8Y2C - chain A; structure by electron microscopy, 3.16 A resolution.

[Chain A]
Name: Sodium-dependent dopamine transporter
From: Homo sapiens
UniProt: Q01959 (SC6A3_HUMAN); residue numbers follow UniProt; this construct covers 66-620
Amino-acid sequence (555 residues; numbered 66 to 620; the number before each row is that of its first residue):
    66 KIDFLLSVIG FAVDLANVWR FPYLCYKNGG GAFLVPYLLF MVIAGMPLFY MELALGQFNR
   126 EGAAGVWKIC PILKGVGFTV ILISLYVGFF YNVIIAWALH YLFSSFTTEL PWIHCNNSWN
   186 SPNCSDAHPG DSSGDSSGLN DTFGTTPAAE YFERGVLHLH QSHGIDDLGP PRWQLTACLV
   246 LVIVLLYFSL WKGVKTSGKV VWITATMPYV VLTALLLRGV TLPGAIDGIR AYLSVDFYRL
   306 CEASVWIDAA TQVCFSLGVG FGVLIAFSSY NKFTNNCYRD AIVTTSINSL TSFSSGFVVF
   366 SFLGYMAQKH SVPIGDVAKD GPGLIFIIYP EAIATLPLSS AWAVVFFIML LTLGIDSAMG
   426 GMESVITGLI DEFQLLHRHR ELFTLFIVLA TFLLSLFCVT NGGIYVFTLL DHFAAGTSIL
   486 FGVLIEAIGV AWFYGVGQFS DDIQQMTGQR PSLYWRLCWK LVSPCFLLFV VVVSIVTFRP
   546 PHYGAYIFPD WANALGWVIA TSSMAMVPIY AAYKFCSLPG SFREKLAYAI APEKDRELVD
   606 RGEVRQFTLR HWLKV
Not modelled in the structure: 192-208, 257-265
Disulfides: Cys180-Cys189
Covalently attached groups: N-acetylglucosamine (NAG) linked to Asn181, Asn188
UniProt features mapped onto this chain:
  - region: Gly561 to Lys590 (Interaction with TGFB1I1)
  - binding site (Na(+)): Gly75, Ala77, Val78, Asp79, Asn82, Ser321, Asn353, Leu418, Asp421, Ser422
  - binding site (dopamine): Asp79, Ser149, Gly153, Phe320, Ser422, Ala423
  - binding site (chloride): Gln317, Ser321, Ser357
  - site: Phe105 (Contributes to high-affinity binding to cocaine)
  - glycosylation (N-linked (GlcNAc...) asparagine): Asn181, Asn188, Asn205
  - natural variant: Gly121 (G121S: In a breast cancer sample), Leu368 (L368Q: In PKDYS1), Pro395 (P395L: In PKDYS1), Arg544 (R544S: In a breast cancer sample)
  - mutagenesis: Asp79 (D79A: Abolishes dopamine uptake), Val152 (V152I: Reduces dopamine uptake), Thr211 (T211E/H: Enhances the inhibition on dopamine uptake by zinc ions), Gln317 (Q317A: Reduces dopamine uptake. Reduces glycosylation and cell surface expression), Phe320 (F320A: Reduces dopamine uptake. Reduces glycosylation and cell surface expression), Ser321 (S321A: Reduces dopamine uptake. Reduces glycosylation and cell surface expression), Phe326 (F326A: Reduces the inhibition on dopamine uptake by amphetamine. Reduces dopamine uptake. Reduces glycosylation and cell surface expression), Asn353 (N353A: Reduces dopamine uptake. Reduces glycosylation and cell surface expression), Ser357 (S357A: Reduces dopamine uptake. Reduces glycosylation and cell surface expression), Val364 (V364I: No effect on dopamine uptake. Reduces dopamine uptake; when associated with L-390), Ile390 (I390L: Reduces dopamine uptake. Reduces dopamine uptake; when associated with I-364), Tyr394 (Y394F: Reduces dopamine uptake), 4 further mutagenesis entries in UniProt

[Overview]
Covalently linked N-acetylglucosamine: at Asn181 and Asn188. From UniProt: 10 Na+-binding residues, 6
dopamine-binding residues, 3 chloride-binding residues and 16 mutagenesis sites.
Chain A is Sodium-dependent dopamine transporter (Homo sapiens); the structure, Cryo-EM structure of human
dopamine transporter in apo state, was determined by electron microscopy, deposited together with 8Y2D, 8Y2E,
8Y2F and 8Y2G.
